3A3Q - chain A; structure by X-ray diffraction, 2.00 A resolution.

Chain A:
Protein: Lysozyme C
Organism: Gallus gallus
Notes: EC 3.2.1.17
UniProtKB: P00698 (LYSC_CHICK); residues 1-129 here correspond to UniProt positions 19-147 (UniProt number = residue number + 18)
Sequence (129 residues; row label = number of the first residue in the row):
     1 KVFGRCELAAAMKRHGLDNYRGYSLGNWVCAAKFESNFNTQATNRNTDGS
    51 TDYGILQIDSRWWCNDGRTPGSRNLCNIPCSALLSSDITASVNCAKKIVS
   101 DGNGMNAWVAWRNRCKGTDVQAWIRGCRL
Differences from the reference sequence: engineered mutation D59 (Asn77 in P00698)
Swiss-Prot annotation at these positions:
  - active site: E35, D52
  - binding site (substrate): D101
Cystine bridges: C6-C127, C30-C115, C64-C80, C76-C94

In short:
From UniProt: active-site residues E35 and D52 and substrate-binding residue D101.
Chain A is Lysozyme C (Gallus gallus); the structure, Structure of N59D HEN EGG-WHITE LYSOZYME in complex with
(GlcNAc)3, was determined by X-ray diffraction together with 3A3R from the same study.
